Entry 6UUB (X-ray diffraction, 3.96 A resolution); this record covers chains CCC and 222 of the 8 polymer chains in the assembly.

# Chain CCC
Name: DNA-directed RNA polymerase subunit beta
Source organism: Escherichia coli
Notes: EC 2.7.7.6
Reference sequence: P0A8V4 (RPOB_ECO57); numbering as in UniProt (aligned over 1-1342)
Chain sequence (1342 residues; each row starts with the number of its first residue):
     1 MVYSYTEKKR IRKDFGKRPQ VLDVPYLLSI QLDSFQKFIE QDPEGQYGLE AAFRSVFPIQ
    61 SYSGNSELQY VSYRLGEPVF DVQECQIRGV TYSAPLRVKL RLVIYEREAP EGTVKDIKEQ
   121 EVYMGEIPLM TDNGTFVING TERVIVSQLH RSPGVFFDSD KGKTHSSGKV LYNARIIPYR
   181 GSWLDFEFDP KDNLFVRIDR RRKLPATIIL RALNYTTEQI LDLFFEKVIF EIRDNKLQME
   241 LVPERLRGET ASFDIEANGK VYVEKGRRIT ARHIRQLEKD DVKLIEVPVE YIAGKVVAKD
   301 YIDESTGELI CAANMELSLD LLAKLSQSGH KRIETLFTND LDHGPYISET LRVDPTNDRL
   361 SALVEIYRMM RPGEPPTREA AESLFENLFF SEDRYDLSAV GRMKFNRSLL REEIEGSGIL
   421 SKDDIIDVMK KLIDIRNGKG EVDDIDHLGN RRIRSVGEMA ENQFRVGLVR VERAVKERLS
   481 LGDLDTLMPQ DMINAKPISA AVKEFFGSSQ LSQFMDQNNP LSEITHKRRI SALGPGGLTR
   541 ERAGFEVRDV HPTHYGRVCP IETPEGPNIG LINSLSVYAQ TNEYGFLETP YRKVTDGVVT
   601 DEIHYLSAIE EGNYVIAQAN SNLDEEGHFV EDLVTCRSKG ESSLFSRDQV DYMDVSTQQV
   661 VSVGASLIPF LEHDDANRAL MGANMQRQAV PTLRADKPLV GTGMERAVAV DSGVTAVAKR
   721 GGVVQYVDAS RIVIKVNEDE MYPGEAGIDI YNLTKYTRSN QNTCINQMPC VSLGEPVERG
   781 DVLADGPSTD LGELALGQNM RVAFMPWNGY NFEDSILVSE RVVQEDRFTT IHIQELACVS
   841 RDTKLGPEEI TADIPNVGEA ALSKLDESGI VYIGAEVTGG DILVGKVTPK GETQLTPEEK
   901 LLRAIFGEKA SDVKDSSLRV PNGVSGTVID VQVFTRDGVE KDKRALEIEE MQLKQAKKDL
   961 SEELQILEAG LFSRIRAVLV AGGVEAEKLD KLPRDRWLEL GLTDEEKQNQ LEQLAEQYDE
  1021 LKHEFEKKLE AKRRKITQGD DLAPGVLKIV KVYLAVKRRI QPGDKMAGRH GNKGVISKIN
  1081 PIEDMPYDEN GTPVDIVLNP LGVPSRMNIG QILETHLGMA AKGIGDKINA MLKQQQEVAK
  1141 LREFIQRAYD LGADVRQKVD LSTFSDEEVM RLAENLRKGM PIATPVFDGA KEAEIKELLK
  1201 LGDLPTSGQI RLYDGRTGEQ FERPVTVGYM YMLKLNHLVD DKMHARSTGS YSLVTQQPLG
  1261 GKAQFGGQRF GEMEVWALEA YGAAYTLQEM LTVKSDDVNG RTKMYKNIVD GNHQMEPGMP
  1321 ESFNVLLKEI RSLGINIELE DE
Disordered / not traced: 1-2
UniProt features mapped onto this chain:
  - modified residue (N6-acetyllysine): Lys1022, Lys1200
Ion coordination: Mg2+: Glu813 (together with UTP)
Residues lining bound ligands: UTP (uridine 5'-triphosphate): Glu813, Ser1105, Arg1106

# Chain 222
Molecule: Synthetic DNA 50-MER (promoter template strand)
Sequence (50 nucleotides; each row starts with the number of its first residue):
     3 TCCGCGTCAG ACTCGTAGGA TTATAGCATA CGTGAGGTGG GATGTCAAGG
Disordered / not traced: 37-52

# How chain CCC and chain 222 interact
Residue-residue contacts (14; chain CCC residue first):
  Asn139(CCC) - DA22(222)  hydrogen bond to the phosphate
  Asn494(CCC) - DT24(222)  phosphate contact
  Asn494(CCC) - DA25(222)  hydrogen bond to the phosphate
  Lys496(CCC) - DT24(222)  phosphate contact
  Lys503(CCC) - DA22(222)  phosphate contact
  Lys503(CCC) - DT23(222)  salt bridge to the phosphate
  Phe506(CCC) - DA22(222)  phosphate contact
  Phe514(CCC) - DG20(222)  sugar contact
  Glu541(CCC) - DA13(222)  base contact
  Gly1261(CCC) - DT18(222)  phosphate contact
  Lys1262(CCC) - DT18(222)  hydrogen bond to the phosphate
  Arg1269(CCC) - DC16(222)  salt bridge to the phosphate
  Arg1269(CCC) - DG17(222)  hydrogen bond to the phosphate
  Gly1271(CCC) - DC16(222)  phosphate contact
Also at the interface, not in a pair above, chain CCC (22 interface residues in all): Arg143, Lys163, Arg202, Ala500, Gly507, Ala1263, Gly1267, Gln1268, Glu1272, Met1273, Glu1274
Also at the interface, not in a pair above, chain 222 (14 interface residues in all): DC7, DG8, DT15, DA19, DG21

# Summary
Chain CCC and chain 222 form an interface of 22 and 14 residues respectively; the contacts include 4 hydrogen
bonds and 2 salt bridges. Polar contacts include Asn139(CCC)-DA22(222), Asn494(CCC)-DA25(222) and
Lys1262(CCC)-DT18(222). Ligands of chain CCC: UTP.
Here chain CCC is DNA-directed RNA polymerase subunit beta (Escherichia coli) and chain 222 is Synthetic DNA
50-MER (promoter template strand). Entry 6UUB (E. coli sigma-S transcription initiation complex with a
mismatching UTP ("Fresh" crystal soaked with UTP for ...) was determined by X-ray diffraction, deposited
together with 6UTV, 6UTW, 6UTX, 6UTY, 6UTZ, 6UU0 and 11 further entries.
